PDB entry 8V9K | electron microscopy, 3.10 A resolution | chains A and C of the 59 polymer chains in the assembly

Chain A:
Molecule: 23S Ribosomal RNA
Source organism: Mycolicibacterium smegmatis MC2 155
Sequence (3164 nucleotides; each row starts with the number of its first residue; numbers below 1 keep their minus sign (U-2 is residue -2)):
    -2 UUGUAAGUGUUUAAGGGCGCAUGGUGGAUGCCUUGGCACUGGGAGCCGAU
    48 GAAGGACGUAGGAGGCUGCGAUAAGCCUCGGGGAGCUGUCAACCGAGCGU
    98 UGAUCCGAGGAUGUCCGAAUGGGGAAACCCGGCACGAGUGAUGUCGUGUC
   148 ACCAGGCGCUGAAUAUAUAGGCGUCUGGGGGGAACGCGGGGAAGUGAAAC
   198 AUCUCAGUACCCGUAGGAAGAGAAAACAAAAUGUGAUUCCGUGAGUAGUG
   248 GCGAGCGAAAGCGGAGGAUGGCUAAACCGUAUGCAUGUGAUACCGGGUAG
   298 GGGUUGUGUGUGCGGGGUUGUGGGACCUAUCUUUCCGGCUCUACCUGGCU
   348 GGAGGGCAGUGAGAAAAUGUUGUGGUUAGCGGAAAUGGCUUGGGAUGGCC
   398 UGCCGUAGACGGUGAGAGCCCGGUACGUGAAAACCCGACGUCUGUCUUGA
   448 UGGUGUUCCCGAGUAGCAGCGGGCCCGUGGAAUCUGCUGUGAAUCUGCCG
   498 GGACCACCCGGUAAGCCUGAAUACUUCCCAGUGACCGAUAGCGGAUUAGU
   548 ACCGUGAGGGAAUGGUGAAAAGUACCCCGGGAGGGGAGUGAAAGAGUACC
   598 UGAAACCGUGCGCUUACAAUCCGUCAGAGCCCUCGACGUGUCGUGGGGUG
   648 AUGGCGUGCCUUUUGAAGAAUGAGCCUGCGAGUCAGGGACAUGUCGCGAG
   698 GUUAACCCGGGUGGGGUAGCCGCAGCGAAAGCGAGUCUGAAUAGGGCGUA
   748 UCCACACAAGAGUGUGUGGUGUAGUGGUGUGUUCUGGACCCGAAGCGGAG
   798 UGAUCUACCCAUGGCCAGGGUGAAGCGCGGGUAAGACCGCGUGGAGGCCC
   848 GAACCCACUUAGGUUGAAGACUGAGGGGAUGAGCUGUGGGUAGGGGUGAA
   898 AGGCCAAUCAAACUCCGUGAUAGCUGGUUCUCCCCGAAAUGCAUUUAGGU
   948 GCAGCGUCGCAUGUUUCUUGCCGGAGGUAGAGCUACUGGAUGGCCGAUGG
   998 GCCCCACAGGGUUACUGACGUCAGCCAAACUCCGAAUGCCGGUAAGUCCA
  1048 AGAGUGCGGCAGUGGGACGGCGGGGGAUAAGCUCCGUGCGUCGAGAGGGA
  1098 AACAGCCCAGAUCGCCGGCUAAGGCCCCUAAGCGUGUGCUAAGUGGAAAA
  1148 GGAUGUGCAGUCGCGAAGACAACCAGGAGGUUGGCUUAGAAGCAGCCACC
  1198 CUUGAAAGAGUGCGUAAUAGCUCACUGGUCAAGUGAUUGUGCGCCGAUAA
  1248 UGUAGCGGGGCUCAAGCACACCGCCGAAGCCGCGGCAGCCAACGUGUUGG
  1298 CUGGGUAGGGGAGCGUCCUGCAUCCGGUGAAGCCGCCGAGUGAUCGAGUG
  1348 GUGGAGGGUGUGGGAGUGAGAAUGCAGGCAUGAGUAGCGAUUAGGCAAGU
  1398 GAGAACCUUGCCCGCCGAAAGACCAAGGGUUCCUGGGCCAGGCCAGUCCG
  1448 CCCAGGGUGAGUCGGGACCUAAGGCGAGGCCGACAGGCGUAGUCGAUGGA
  1498 CAACGGGUUGAUAUUCCCGUACCCGUGUAUGUGCGUCCAUGAUGAAUCAG
  1548 CGGUACUAACCAUCCAAAACCACCGUGACCGCACCUUUCGGGGUGUGGCG
  1598 UUGGUGGGGCUGCAUGGGACCUUCGUUGGUAGUAGUCAAGCGAUGGGGUG
  1648 ACGCAGGAAGGUAGCCGUACCGGUCAGUGGUAAUACCGGGGUAAGCCUGU
  1698 AGGGAGUCAGAUAGGUAAAUCCGUCUGGCAUAUAUCCUGAGAGGUGAUGC
  1748 AUAGCCGAGUGAGGCGAAUUCGGUGAUCCUAUGCUGCCGAGAAAAGCCUC
  1798 UAGCGAGGACAUACACGGCCCGUACCCCAAACCAACACAGGUGGUCAGGU
  1848 AGAGAAUACUAAGGCGUACGAGUGAACUAUGGUUAAGGAACUCGGCAAAA
  1898 UGCCCCCGUAACUUCGGGAGAAGGGGGACCCACAUGGCGUGUAAGCCUUU
  1948 ACGGCCCAAGCGUGAGUGGGUGGCACAAACCAGUGAGAAGCGACUGUUUA
  1998 CUAAAAACACAGGUCCGUGCGAAGUCGCAAGACGAUGUAUACGGACUGAC
  2048 GCCUGCCCGGUGCUGGAAGGUUAAGAGGACCCGUUAACUCCCUUUGGGGG
  2098 UGAAGCGGAGAAUUUAAGCCCCAGUAAACGGCGGUGGUAACUAUAACCAU
  2148 CCUAAGGUAGCGAAAUUCCUUGUCGGGUAAGUUCCGACCUGCACGAAUGG
  2198 CGUAACGACUUCUCAACUGUCUCAACCAUAGACUCGGCGAAAUUGCACUA
  2248 CGAGUAAAGAUGCUCGUUACGCGCGGCAGGACGAAAAGACCCCGGGACCU
  2298 UCACUACAACUUGGUAUUGGUGCUCGAUACGGUUUGUGUAGGAUAGGUGG
  2348 GAGACUGUGAAGCUCACACGCCAGUGUGGGUGGAGUCGUUGUUGAAAUAC
  2398 CACUCUGAUCGUAUUGGGCCUCUAACCUCGGACCGUAUAUCCGGUUCAGG
  2448 GACAGUGCCUGGUGGGUAGUUUAACUGGGGCGGUUGCCUCCUAAAAUGUA
  2498 ACGGAGGCGCCCAAAGGUUCCCUCAACCUGGACGGCAAUCAGGUGUUGAG
  2548 UGUAAGUGCACAAGGGAGCUUGACUGCGAGACGGACAUGUCGAGCAGGGA
  2598 CGAAAGUCGGGACUAGUGAUCCGGCACCUCUGAGUGGAAGGGGUGUCGCU
  2648 CAACGGAUAAAAGGUACCCCGGGGAUAACAGGCUGAUCUUCCCCAAGAGU
  2698 CCAUAUCGACGGGAUGGUUUGGCACCUCGAUGUCGGCUCGUCGCAUCCUG
  2748 GGGCUGGAGCAGGUCCCAAGGGUUGGGCUGUUCGCCCAUUAAAGCGGCAC
  2798 GCGAGCUGGGUUUAGAACGUCGUGAGACAGUUCGGUCUCUAUCCGCCGCG
  2848 CGCGUCAGAAGCUUGAGGAAACCUGUCCCUAGUACGAGAGGACCGGGACG
  2898 GACGAACCUCUGGUAUACCAGUUGUCCCACCAGGGGCACGGCUGGAUAGC
  2948 CACGUUCGGACAGGAUAACCGCUGAAAGCAUCUAAGCGGGAAACCUCUUC
  2998 CAAGACCAGGCUUCUCACCCUCUAGGAGGGAUAAGGCCCCCCGCAGACCA
  3048 CGGGAUUGAUAGACCAGACCUGGAAGCCUAGUAAUAGGUGCAGGGAACUG
  3098 GCACUAACCGGCCGAAAACUUACAACACCCCAUAAUCGUUGUAAGAAGAA
  3148 AACAUUGACGCACC
Not modelled in the structure: -2 to 1, 1567-1604, 3121-3161

Chain C:
Protein: 50S ribosomal protein L2
Source organism: Mycolicibacterium smegmatis MC2 155
Reference sequence: A0QSD4 (RL2_MYCS2); residues 1-278 here = UniProt positions 1-278
Sequence (278 residues; row label = number of the first residue in the row):
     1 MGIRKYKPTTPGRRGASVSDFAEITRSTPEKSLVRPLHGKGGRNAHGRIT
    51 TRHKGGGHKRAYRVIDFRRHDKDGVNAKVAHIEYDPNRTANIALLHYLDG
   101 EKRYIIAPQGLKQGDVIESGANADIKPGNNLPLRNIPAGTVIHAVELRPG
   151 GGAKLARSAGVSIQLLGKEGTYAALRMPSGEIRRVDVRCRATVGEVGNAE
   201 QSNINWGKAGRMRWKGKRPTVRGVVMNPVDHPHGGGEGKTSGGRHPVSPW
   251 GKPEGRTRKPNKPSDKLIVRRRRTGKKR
Not modelled in the structure: 1, 277-278

How chain A and chain C interact:
Contacting residue pairs - 240 pairs, chain A then chain C:
  C805(A) - Arg43(C)  hydrogen bond to the sugar
  C805(A) - Arg218(C)  hydrogen bond to the phosphate
  C806(A) - Lys40(C)  sugar contact
  C806(A) - Gly41(C)  sugar contact
  C806(A) - Arg43(C)  hydrogen bond to the sugar
  C806(A) - Gly56(C)  phosphate contact
  C806(A) - Arg218(C)  salt bridge to the phosphate
  C807(A) - Gly39(C)  sugar contact
  C807(A) - Gly56(C)  hydrogen bond to the phosphate
  A808(A) - His38(C)  phosphate contact
  A808(A) - Gly39(C)  phosphate contact
  U809(A) - Lys59(C)  salt bridge to the phosphate
  A820(A) - Lys7(C)  phosphate contact
  A821(A) - Arg4(C)  sugar contact
  A821(A) - Lys7(C)  salt bridge to the phosphate
  G843(A) - Thr10(C)  phosphate contact
  G843(A) - Arg13(C)  sugar contact
  G844(A) - Thr10(C)  phosphate contact
  G844(A) - Gly12(C)  phosphate contact
  G844(A) - Arg13(C)  salt bridge to the phosphate
  G844(A) - Lys208(C)  salt bridge to the phosphate
  G844(A) - Ala209(C)  hydrogen bond to the base
  G844(A) - Gly210(C)  hydrogen bond to the base
  A879(A) - Lys208(C)  salt bridge to the phosphate
  A879(A) - Ala209(C)  base contact
  A879(A) - Gly210(C)  sugar contact
  A879(A) - Arg213(C)  hydrogen bond to the base
  A879(A) - Trp214(C)  phosphate contact
  U888(A) - His46(C)  sugar contact
  U888(A) - Gly47(C)  sugar contact
  U888(A) - Arg48(C)  sugar contact
  A889(A) - Arg48(C)  salt bridge to the phosphate
  G890(A) - Arg48(C)  salt bridge to the phosphate
  G892(A) - Arg48(C)  sugar contact
  G893(A) - Arg48(C)  sugar contact
  U894(A) - Arg43(C)  sugar contact
  U894(A) - Arg48(C)  phosphate contact
  U894(A) - Ile49(C)  hydrogen bond to the phosphate
  G895(A) - Ile49(C)  phosphate contact
  G895(A) - Arg218(C)  salt bridge to the phosphate
  G895(A) - Asp230(C)  hydrogen bond to the base
  A896(A) - Arg218(C)  salt bridge to the phosphate
  A896(A) - Pro219(C)  sugar contact
  A896(A) - Val221(C)  sugar contact
  A897(A) - Val221(C)  base contact
  A897(A) - Val225(C)  sugar contact
  A897(A) - Met226(C)  base contact
  G899(A) - Asn227(C)  sugar contact
  G899(A) - Val229(C)  base contact
  A908(A) - Val229(C)  base contact
  G1645(A) - Ser32(C)  phosphate contact
  U1646(A) - Lys31(C)  salt bridge to the phosphate
  G1647(A) - Lys31(C)  salt bridge to the phosphate
  A1648(A) - Lys31(C)  hydrogen bond to the sugar
  G1711(A) - Asp99(C)  sugar contact
  G1711(A) - Glu101(C)  hydrogen bond to the sugar
  G1720(A) - Asp99(C)  hydrogen bond to the base
  G1720(A) - Gly100(C)  hydrogen bond to the sugar
  G1720(A) - Lys102(C)  phosphate contact
  U1721(A) - Leu98(C)  sugar contact
  U1721(A) - Gly100(C)  sugar contact
  U1721(A) - Lys102(C)  salt bridge to the phosphate
  C1785(A) - Arg4(C)  salt bridge to the phosphate
  C1785(A) - Phe21(C)  phosphate contact
  G1786(A) - His58(C)  base contact
  G1786(A) - Arg211(C)  salt bridge to the phosphate
  G1786(A) - Trp214(C)  stacking on the base
  A1787(A) - Phe21(C)  base contact
  A1787(A) - Ser27(C)  base contact
  A1787(A) - His58(C)  sugar contact
  A1787(A) - Lys59(C)  sugar contact
  A1787(A) - Arg60(C)  salt bridge to the phosphate
  A1787(A) - Arg63(C)  hydrogen bond to the sugar
  A1787(A) - Tyr84(C)  stacking on the base
  A1787(A) - Pro86(C)  sugar contact
  G1788(A) - His58(C)  base contact
  G1788(A) - Lys59(C)  sugar contact
  G1788(A) - Arg60(C)  phosphate contact
  G1788(A) - Ala61(C)  hydrogen bond to the phosphate
  G1788(A) - Arg63(C)  salt bridge to the phosphate
  G1788(A) - Pro86(C)  phosphate contact
  A1789(A) - Pro36(C)  sugar contact
  A1789(A) - Lys59(C)  hydrogen bond to the sugar
  A1790(A) - Pro36(C)  sugar contact
  U1911(A) - Arg14(C)  hydrogen bond to the sugar
  C1912(A) - Pro8(C)  phosphate contact
  G1913(A) - Pro8(C)  base contact
  G1913(A) - Arg14(C)  hydrogen bond to the base
  A1990(A) - Pro11(C)  hydrogen bond to the base
  C1991(A) - Pro11(C)  base contact
  C2005(A) - Arg222(C)  salt bridge to the phosphate
  C2005(A) - Val225(C)  phosphate contact
  A2006(A) - Pro219(C)  phosphate contact
  A2006(A) - Thr220(C)  sugar contact
  A2006(A) - Val221(C)  phosphate contact
  A2006(A) - Arg222(C)  salt bridge to the phosphate
  C2007(A) - Ala209(C)  hydrogen bond to the sugar
  C2007(A) - Pro219(C)  phosphate contact
  C2007(A) - Thr220(C)  hydrogen bond to the phosphate
  A2008(A) - Asn205(C)  hydrogen bond to the sugar
  A2008(A) - Trp206(C)  phosphate contact
  A2008(A) - Gly207(C)  hydrogen bond to the sugar
  A2008(A) - Lys208(C)  sugar contact
  A2008(A) - Met212(C)  phosphate contact
  G2009(A) - Asn205(C)  sugar contact
  G2009(A) - Trp206(C)  phosphate contact
  C2013(A) - Thr274(C)  phosphate contact
  G2014(A) - Gly255(C)  sugar contact
  G2014(A) - Arg256(C)  phosphate contact
  G2014(A) - Thr257(C)  hydrogen bond to the sugar
  G2014(A) - Arg271(C)  salt bridge to the phosphate
  G2014(A) - Arg272(C)  salt bridge to the phosphate
  G2014(A) - Thr274(C)  phosphate contact
  U2015(A) - Thr257(C)  sugar contact
  U2015(A) - Arg258(C)  phosphate contact
  U2015(A) - Arg271(C)  salt bridge to the phosphate
  U2015(A) - Arg272(C)  salt bridge to the phosphate
  G2016(A) - Lys154(C)  base contact
  G2016(A) - Leu155(C)  base contact
  G2016(A) - Met177(C)  base contact
  G2016(A) - Pro178(C)  base contact
  G2016(A) - Ser179(C)  hydrogen bond to the base
  G2016(A) - Glu181(C)  hydrogen bond to the sugar
  G2016(A) - Arg183(C)  hydrogen bond to the sugar
  G2016(A) - Arg258(C)  salt bridge to the phosphate
  G2016(A) - Ile268(C)  sugar contact
  C2017(A) - Lys154(C)  sugar contact
  C2017(A) - Arg183(C)  salt bridge to the phosphate
  C2017(A) - Arg258(C)  salt bridge to the phosphate
  C2017(A) - Lys262(C)  salt bridge to the phosphate
  C2017(A) - Ser264(C)  hydrogen bond to the phosphate
  G2018(A) - Lys154(C)  phosphate contact
  A2020(A) - Thr257(C)  hydrogen bond to the sugar
  A2020(A) - Lys259(C)  salt bridge to the phosphate
  G2021(A) - Thr51(C)  hydrogen bond to the base
  G2021(A) - Thr257(C)  phosphate contact
  G2021(A) - Lys259(C)  salt bridge to the phosphate
  U2022(A) - Thr50(C)  base contact
  U2022(A) - Trp250(C)  sugar contact
  U2022(A) - Lys252(C)  phosphate contact
  C2023(A) - Asn44(C)  hydrogen bond to the base
  C2023(A) - His46(C)  hydrogen bond to the sugar
  C2023(A) - Arg48(C)  phosphate contact
  G2024(A) - His46(C)  sugar contact
  G2028(A) - Asn44(C)  base contact
  A2029(A) - Asn44(C)  sugar contact
  A2029(A) - Ala45(C)  hydrogen bond to the sugar
  C2030(A) - Gly42(C)  sugar contact
  C2030(A) - Arg43(C)  sugar contact
  C2030(A) - Asn44(C)  sugar contact
  C2030(A) - Thr50(C)  hydrogen bond to the base
  C2030(A) - Thr51(C)  hydrogen bond to the base
  G2031(A) - Thr51(C)  hydrogen bond to the sugar
  G2031(A) - Lys54(C)  phosphate contact
  A2032(A) - Lys54(C)  salt bridge to the phosphate
  U2033(A) - Leu37(C)  phosphate contact
  U2033(A) - Lys40(C)  salt bridge to the phosphate
  U2033(A) - Tyr62(C)  stacking on the base
  G2034(A) - Tyr62(C)  phosphate contact
  G2034(A) - Arg88(C)  salt bridge to the phosphate
  G2034(A) - Arg157(C)  salt bridge to the phosphate
  U2035(A) - Arg88(C)  salt bridge to the phosphate
  U2035(A) - Lys154(C)  hydrogen bond to the sugar
  U2035(A) - Leu155(C)  sugar contact
  U2035(A) - Ala156(C)  sugar contact
  U2035(A) - Arg157(C)  salt bridge to the phosphate
  U2035(A) - Ser158(C)  phosphate contact
  A2036(A) - Ala156(C)  hydrogen bond to the phosphate
  A2036(A) - Arg157(C)  hydrogen bond to the phosphate
  A2036(A) - Ser158(C)  hydrogen bond to the phosphate
  A2036(A) - Val161(C)  phosphate contact
  A2036(A) - Pro178(C)  hydrogen bond to the sugar
  A2036(A) - Ser179(C)  hydrogen bond to the sugar
  U2037(A) - Thr89(C)  sugar contact
  U2037(A) - Ser158(C)  hydrogen bond to the sugar
  U2037(A) - Ala159(C)  hydrogen bond to the sugar
  U2037(A) - Gly160(C)  base contact
  U2037(A) - Val161(C)  phosphate contact
  U2037(A) - Ala199(C)  base contact
  U2037(A) - Ser202(C)  hydrogen bond to the base
  A2038(A) - Thr89(C)  sugar contact
  G2040(A) - Thr51(C)  phosphate contact
  G2040(A) - Lys54(C)  salt bridge to the phosphate
  G2041(A) - Arg52(C)  salt bridge to the phosphate
  G2041(A) - His53(C)  salt bridge to the phosphate
  G2041(A) - Val247(C)  sugar contact
  G2041(A) - Pro249(C)  phosphate contact
  A2042(A) - Arg52(C)  salt bridge to the phosphate
  A2042(A) - His231(C)  salt bridge to the phosphate
  A2042(A) - His233(C)  phosphate contact
  A2042(A) - Val247(C)  sugar contact
  A2042(A) - Pro249(C)  phosphate contact
  C2043(A) - Arg222(C)  phosphate contact
  C2043(A) - Gly223(C)  hydrogen bond to the phosphate
  C2043(A) - Val224(C)  hydrogen bond to the phosphate
  C2043(A) - His233(C)  salt bridge to the phosphate
  U2044(A) - Arg222(C)  salt bridge to the phosphate
  G2045(A) - Arg222(C)  base contact
  U2058(A) - His245(C)  hydrogen bond to the sugar
  G2059(A) - His245(C)  hydrogen bond to the sugar
  C2060(A) - Glu254(C)  sugar contact
  C2060(A) - Gly255(C)  phosphate contact
  U2061(A) - Gly255(C)  phosphate contact
  U2061(A) - Arg256(C)  phosphate contact
  G2062(A) - Arg256(C)  salt bridge to the phosphate
  A2125(A) - Pro246(C)  sugar contact
  C2126(A) - Ser241(C)  phosphate contact
  C2126(A) - Arg244(C)  sugar contact
  C2126(A) - His245(C)  sugar contact
  G2127(A) - Ser241(C)  hydrogen bond to the phosphate
  U2195(A) - Lys239(C)  base contact
  U2195(A) - Thr240(C)  base contact
  G2196(A) - Lys239(C)  salt bridge to the phosphate
  C2296(A) - Pro228(C)  sugar contact
  U2297(A) - Pro228(C)  phosphate contact
  U2298(A) - Arg244(C)  salt bridge to the phosphate
  U2425(A) - Arg148(C)  hydrogen bond to the base
  G2427(A) - Arg148(C)  salt bridge to the phosphate
  G2427(A) - Pro149(C)  sugar contact
  G2427(A) - Gly150(C)  sugar contact
  G2427(A) - Gly151(C)  sugar contact
  G2428(A) - Arg68(C)  hydrogen bond to the phosphate
  G2428(A) - Gly150(C)  sugar contact
  A2429(A) - Arg68(C)  salt bridge to the phosphate
  A2445(A) - Arg148(C)  base contact
  A2445(A) - Arg188(C)  sugar contact
  G2447(A) - Tyr172(C)  phosphate contact
  G2447(A) - Lys266(C)  sugar contact
  G2463(A) - Arg244(C)  salt bridge to the phosphate
  A2814(A) - Gly238(C)  phosphate contact
  A2814(A) - Lys239(C)  phosphate contact
  C2815(A) - Gly238(C)  phosphate contact
  C2815(A) - Lys239(C)  hydrogen bond to the phosphate
  U2820(A) - Gly243(C)  sugar contact
  G2821(A) - Gly243(C)  sugar contact
  A2822(A) - Gly235(C)  phosphate contact
  A2822(A) - Gly236(C)  hydrogen bond to the phosphate
  G2823(A) - Gly236(C)  hydrogen bond to the phosphate
  G2823(A) - Glu237(C)  base contact
  A2824(A) - Glu237(C)  phosphate contact
Other interface residues (no listed pair), chain A (115 interface residues in all): C845, G887, A898, A1469, G1470, C1485, G1486, G1650, A2004, A2027, C2039, A2201, G2446, A2451, G2452, G2462
Other interface residues (no listed pair), chain C (140 interface residues in all): Tyr6, Thr9, Val18, Arg35, Gly55, Phe67, Asn87, His96, Tyr97, Leu147, Gln201, Ile204, Lys215, Lys217, Gly234, Ser248, Gly251, Asn261

Overview:
The interface between chain A and chain C involves 115 residues on one side and 140 on the other; the contacts
include 55 hydrogen bonds, 48 salt bridges and 3 aromatic stacking contacts. Polar pairs include
G844(A)-Ala209(C), G844(A)-Gly210(C) and A879(A)-Arg213(C).
Chain A is 23S Ribosomal RNA and chain C is 50S ribosomal protein L2, both from Mycolicibacterium smegmatis
MC2 155; the structure, Cryo-EM structure of the Mycobacterium smegmatis 70S ribosome in complex with
hibernation factor Rv2629 (Balon) (Structure ..., was determined by electron microscopy (same publication as
8V9J and 8V9L).
